PDB entry 8JZZ | electron microscopy, 3.31 A resolution | chains B and H of the 6 polymer chains in the assembly

[Chain B]
Protein: Guanine nucleotide-binding protein G(I)/G(S)/G(T) subunit beta-1
Organism: Homo sapiens
UniProt: P62873 (GBB1_HUMAN); numbering as in UniProt (aligned over 2-340)
Sequence (350 residues; each row starts with the number of its first residue; numbers below 1 keep their minus sign (Met-9 is residue -9)):
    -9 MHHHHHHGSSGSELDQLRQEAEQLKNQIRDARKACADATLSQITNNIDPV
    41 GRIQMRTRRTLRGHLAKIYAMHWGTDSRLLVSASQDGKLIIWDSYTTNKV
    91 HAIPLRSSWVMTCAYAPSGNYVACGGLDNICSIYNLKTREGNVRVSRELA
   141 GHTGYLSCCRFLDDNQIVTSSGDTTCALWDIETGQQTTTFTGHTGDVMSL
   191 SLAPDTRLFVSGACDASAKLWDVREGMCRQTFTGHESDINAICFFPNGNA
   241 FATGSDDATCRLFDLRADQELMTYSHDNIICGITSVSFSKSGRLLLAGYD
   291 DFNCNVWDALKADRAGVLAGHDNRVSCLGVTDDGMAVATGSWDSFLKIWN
Disordered / not traced: -9 to 2
Sequence notes: initiating methionine (-9); expression tag (-8 to 1)
UniProt features mapped onto this chain:
  - modified residue: Ser2 (N-acetylserine), His266 (Phosphohistidine)
  - natural variant: Leu30 (L30F: In MRD42; uncertain significance), Arg52 (R52G: In MRD42), Gly64 (G64V: In MRD42), Asp76 (D76E: In MRD42; D76G: In MRD42), Gly77 (G77S: In MRD42), Lys78 (K78R: In MRD42), Ile80 (I80N: In MRD42; I80T: In MRD42), His91 (H91R: In MRD42; uncertain significance), Ala92 (A92T: In MRD42), Pro94 (P94S: In MRD42), Leu95 (L95P: In MRD42), Arg96 (R96L: In MRD42), 5 further natural variant entries in UniProt

[Chain H]
Protein: Antibody fragment ScFv16
Organism: Mus musculus
Notes: antibody fragment or engineered binder
Sequence (248 residues; row label = number of the first residue in the row):
     1 DVQLVESGGGLVQPGGSRKLSCSASGFAFSSFGMHWVRQAPEKGLEWVAY
    51 ISSGSGTIYYADTVKGRFTISRDDPKNTLFLQMTSLRSEDTAMYYCVRSI
   101 YYYGSSPFDFWGQGTTLTVSSGGGGSGGGGSGGGGSDIVMTQATSSVPVT
   151 PGESVSISCRSSKSLLHSNGNTYLYWFLQRPGQSPQLLIYRMSNLASGVP
   201 DRFSGSGSGTAFTLTISRLEAEDVGVYYCMQHLEYPLTFGAGTKLELK
Disordered / not traced: 73-75, 121-134
Disulfides: Cys22-Cys96, Cys159-Cys229

[Chain B / chain H interface]
Residue-residue contacts (12):
  Asp66(B) with Tyr103(H), hydrogen bond
  Arg68(B) with Tyr103(H)
  Leu69(B) with Tyr103(H), hydrophobic
  Asp83(B) with Tyr103(H)
  Val90(B) with Tyr102(H), hydrophobic
  Arg129(B) with Val2(H); Arg98(H); Phe110(H)
  Glu130(B) with Phe27(H); Ala28(H), hydrogen bond (backbone-backbone); Phe32(H)
  Gly131(B) with Phe32(H)
Other interface residues (no listed pair), chain B (10 interface residues in all): His91, Asn132
Other interface residues (no listed pair), chain H (9 interface residues in all): Asp109

[In short]
10 residues of chain B and 9 residues of chain H are in contact; the contacts include 2 hydrogen bonds. Among
the polar pairs are Asp66(B)-Tyr103(H) and Glu130(B)-Ala28(H).
Here chain B is Guanine nucleotide-binding protein G(I)/G(S)/G(T) subunit beta-1 (Homo sapiens) and chain H is
Antibody fragment ScFv16 (Mus musculus). Entry 8JZZ (Structure of human C5a-desArg bound human C5aR1 in
complex with Go) was determined by electron microscopy (same publication as 8HPT, 8HQC, 8I95, 8I97, 8I9A, 8I9L
and 3 further entries).
